PDB entry 9EUX | X-ray diffraction, 2.40 A resolution | chain G

== Chain G ==
Molecule: Uncharacterized protein TM_1410
Source organism: Thermotoga maritima MSB8
UniProtKB: Q9X1D0 (Y1410_THEMA); residue numbers follow UniProt; this construct covers 1-323
Chain sequence (323 residues; numbered 1 to 323; the number before each row is that of its first residue):
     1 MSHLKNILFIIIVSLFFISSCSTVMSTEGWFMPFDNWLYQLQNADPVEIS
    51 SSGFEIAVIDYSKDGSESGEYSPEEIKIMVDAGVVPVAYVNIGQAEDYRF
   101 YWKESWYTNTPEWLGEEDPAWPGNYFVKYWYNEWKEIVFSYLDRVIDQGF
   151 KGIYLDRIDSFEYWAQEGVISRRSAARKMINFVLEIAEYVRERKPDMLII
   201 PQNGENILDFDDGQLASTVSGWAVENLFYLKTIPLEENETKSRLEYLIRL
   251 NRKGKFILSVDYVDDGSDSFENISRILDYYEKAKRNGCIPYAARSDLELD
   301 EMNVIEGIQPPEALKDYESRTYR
Disordered / not traced: 1-27, 312-323
Reported in the primary citation:
  - catalytic residues: D156, E225

== Summary ==
The paper reports catalytic residues D156 and E225.
Chain G is Uncharacterized protein TM_1410 (Thermotoga maritima MSB8); the structure, Glycoside hydrolase
familiy 191 enzyme from Thermotoga maritima, was determined by X-ray diffraction, deposited together with
9EP5, 9EP6 and 9EUZ.
